PDB entry 1KAC | X-ray diffraction, 2.60 A resolution | chains A and B

Chain A:
Molecule: Protein (fiber knob protein)
Organism: Human adenovirus 12
Notes: fragment: knob
UniProtKB: P36711 (FIBP_ADE12); residues 403-587 here = UniProt positions 403-587
Chain sequence (185 residues; numbered 403 to 587; the number before each row is that of its first residue):
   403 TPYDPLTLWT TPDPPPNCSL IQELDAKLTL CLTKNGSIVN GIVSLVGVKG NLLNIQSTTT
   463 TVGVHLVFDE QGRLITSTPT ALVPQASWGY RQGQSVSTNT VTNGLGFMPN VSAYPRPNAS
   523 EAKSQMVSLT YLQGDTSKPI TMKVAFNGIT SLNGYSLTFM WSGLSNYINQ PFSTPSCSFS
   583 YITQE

Chain B:
Molecule: Protein (coxsackie virus and adenovirus receptor)
Organism: Homo sapiens
Notes: fragment: domain 1
UniProtKB: P78310 (CXAR_HUMAN); residues 23-146 here correspond to UniProt positions 21-144 (UniProt number = residue number - 2)
Chain sequence (124 residues; row label = number of the first residue in the row):
    23 GITTPEEMIE KAKGETAYLP CKFTLSPEDQ GPLDIEWLIS PADNQKVDQV IILYSGDKIY
    83 DDYYPDLKGR VHFTSNDLKS GDASINVTNL QLSDIGTYQC KVKKAPGVAN KKIHLVVLVK
   143 PSGA
Sequence notes: conflict Gly23 (Ser21 in P78310)
Swiss-Prot annotation at these positions:
  - glycosylation: Asn108 (N-linked (GlcNAc...) asparagine)
Cystine bridges: Cys43-Cys122

Chain A / chain B interface:
Contacting residue pairs - 25 pairs, chain A then chain B:
  Asp415(A) - Lys123(B)  salt bridge
  Asp415(A) - Lys125(B)  salt bridge
  Pro417(A) - Glu58(B)
  Pro418(A) - Glu58(B)
  Pro418(A) - Val72(B)  hydrophobic
  Pro418(A) - Leu75(B)
  Leu426(A) - Leu75(B)  hydrophobic
  Leu426(A) - Tyr82(B)
  Leu426(A) - Tyr85(B)  hydrogen bond (backbone-side chain)
  Lys429(A) - Glu58(B)  salt bridge
  Lys429(A) - Leu60(B)
  Lys429(A) - Val72(B)
  Val450(A) - Tyr85(B)
  Lys451(A) - Asp83(B)  hydrogen bond (side chain-backbone)
  Lys451(A) - Asp84(B)
  Lys451(A) - Tyr85(B)
  Gln487(A) - Pro54(B)
  Gln487(A) - Ser77(B)  hydrogen bond
  Gln487(A) - Gly78(B)
  Gln494(A) - Pro128(B)
  Ser497(A) - Ala127(B)
  Ser497(A) - Pro128(B)  hydrogen bond (side chain-backbone)
  Val498(A) - Ala127(B)
  Val498(A) - Pro128(B)
  Thr500(A) - Ala127(B)
Other interface residues (no listed pair), chain A (15 interface residues in all): Pro416, Glu425, Gln496
Other interface residues (no listed pair), chain B (21 interface residues in all): Gln52, Gly53, Asp56, Asp70, Gly129, Val130

Summary:
15 residues of chain A face 21 of chain B across their interface, with 4 hydrogen bonds and 3 salt bridges.
Polar contacts include Asp415(A)-Lys123(B), Asp415(A)-Lys125(B) and Lys429(A)-Glu58(B).
Chain A is Protein (fiber knob protein) (Human adenovirus 12) and chain B is Protein (coxsackie virus and
adenovirus receptor) (Homo sapiens); the structure, Knob domain from adenovirus serotype 12 in complex with
domain 1 of its cellular receptor car, was determined by X-ray diffraction, deposited together with 1NOB.
